Entry 4IVB (X-ray diffraction, 1.90 A resolution); this record covers chain A.

Chain A:
Name: Tyrosine-protein kinase JAK1
Source organism: Homo sapiens
Notes: EC 2.7.10.2
Reference sequence: P23458 (JAK1_HUMAN); residues 854-1154 here = UniProt positions 854-1154
Sequence (302 residues; each row starts with the number of its first residue):
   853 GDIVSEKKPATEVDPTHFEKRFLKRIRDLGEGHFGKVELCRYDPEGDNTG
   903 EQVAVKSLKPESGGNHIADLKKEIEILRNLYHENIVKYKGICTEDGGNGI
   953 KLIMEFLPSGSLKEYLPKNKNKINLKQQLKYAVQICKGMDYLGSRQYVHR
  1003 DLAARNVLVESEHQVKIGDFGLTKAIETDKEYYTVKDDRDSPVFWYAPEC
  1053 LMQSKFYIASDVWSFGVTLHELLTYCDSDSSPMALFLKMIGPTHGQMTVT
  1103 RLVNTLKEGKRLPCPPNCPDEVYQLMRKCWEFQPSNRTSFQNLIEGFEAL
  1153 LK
Unresolved in the structure: 913-917, 947-950
Construct notes: expression tag (853)
Modified residues: Tyr-1034 (o-phosphotyrosine; PTR); Tyr-1035 (o-phosphotyrosine; PTR)
Ligand contacts: 1J5 (trans-4-{2-[(1R)-1-hydroxyethyl]imidazo[4,5-d]pyrrolo[2,3-b]pyridin-1(6H)-yl}cyclohexanecarbonitrile): Leu-881, Gly-882, Glu-883, Gly-884, Val-889, Ala-906, Val-938, Met-956, Glu-957, Phe-958, Leu-959, Gly-962, Ser-963, Glu-966, Arg-1007, Asn-1008, Leu-1010, Gly-1020, Asp-1021

In short:
Chain A binds compound 1J5.
Chain A is Tyrosine-protein kinase JAK1 (Homo sapiens); the structure, JAK1 kinase (JH1 domain) in complex
with the inhibitor
TRANS-4-{2-[(1R)-1-HYDROXYETHYL]IMIDAZO[4,5-D]PYRROLO[2,3-B]PYRIDIN-1(6H)-YL}CYCLOHEXANECARBONITRILE, was
determined by X-ray diffraction, deposited together with 4IVA, 4IVC and 4IVD.
